5EVG - chain A; structure by X-ray diffraction, 1.82 A resolution.

[Chain A]
Name: Francisella virulence factor
Source organism: Francisella novicida
UniProtKB: A0A0K1NSD0 (A0A0K1NSD0_FRANO); residues 32-132 here = UniProt positions 32-132
Sequence (105 residues; each row starts with the number of its first residue):
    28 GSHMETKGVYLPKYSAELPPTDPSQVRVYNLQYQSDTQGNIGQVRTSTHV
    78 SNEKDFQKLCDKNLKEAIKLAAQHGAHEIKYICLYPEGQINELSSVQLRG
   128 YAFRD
Unresolved in the structure: 28-31
Differences from the reference sequence: expression tag (28-31)
Disulfide bonds: C87-C110

[In short]
Chain A is Francisella virulence factor (Francisella novicida); the structure, Crystal structure of a
Francisella virulence factor FvfA in the orthorhombic form, was determined by X-ray diffraction (same
publication as 5EVF).
